PDB entry 2FPF | X-ray diffraction, 3.00 A resolution | chains A and B of the 4 polymer chains in the assembly

Chain A (and B):
Molecule: C-jun-amino-terminal kinase interacting protein 1
Organism: Rattus norvegicus
Notes: fragment: sh3 domain, residues -1-60; chain B of this document is another copy of the same molecule, construct and numbering; everything in this record applies to it too
UniProtKB: Q9R237 (JIP1_RAT); residues -4 to 66 here correspond to UniProt positions 482-552 (UniProt number = residue number + 486)
Sequence (71 residues; numbered -4 to 66; the number before each row is that of its first residue; numbers below 1 keep their minus sign (Asn-4 is residue -4)):
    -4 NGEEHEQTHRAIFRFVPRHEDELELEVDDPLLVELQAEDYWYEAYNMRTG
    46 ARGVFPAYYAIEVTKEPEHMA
Disordered / not traced: -4 to -1, 60-66

Chain A / chain B interface:
Contacting residue pairs - 9 pairs, chain A then chain B:
  Gln31(A) - Thr59(B)
  Tyr35(A) - Asp23(B)  hydrogen bond
  Tyr37(A) - Ile56(B)
  Tyr53(A) - Ile7(B)  hydrogen bond (side chain-backbone)
  Tyr53(A) - Phe8(B)  hydrophobic
  Glu57(A) - Ala55(B)
  Glu57(A) - Ile56(B)
  Glu57(A) - Glu57(B)  hydrogen bond (side chain-backbone)
  Thr59(A) - Glu57(B)
Other interface residues (no listed pair), chain B (9 interface residues in all): Arg5, Val22

Overview:
6 residues of chain A face 9 of chain B across their interface; the contacts include 3 hydrogen bonds. Polar
contacts include Tyr35(A)-Asp23(B), Tyr53(A)-Ile7(B) and Glu57(A)-Glu57(B).
Both chains are C-jun-amino-terminal kinase interacting protein 1 (Rattus norvegicus). Entry 2FPF (Crystal
structure of the ib1 sh3 dimer at low resolution) was determined by X-ray diffraction (same publication as
2FPD and 2FPE).
